PDB entry 1RE3 | X-ray diffraction, 2.45 A resolution | chains C and G of the 4 polymer chains in the assembly

# Chain C
Protein: Fibrinogen gamma chain
Source organism: Homo sapiens
Notes: fragment: Fragment D of fibrinogen gamma chain
UniProtKB: P02679 (FIBG_HUMAN); residues 96-406 here correspond to UniProt positions 122-432 (UniProt number = residue number + 26)
Amino-acid sequence (311 residues; row label = number of the first residue in the row):
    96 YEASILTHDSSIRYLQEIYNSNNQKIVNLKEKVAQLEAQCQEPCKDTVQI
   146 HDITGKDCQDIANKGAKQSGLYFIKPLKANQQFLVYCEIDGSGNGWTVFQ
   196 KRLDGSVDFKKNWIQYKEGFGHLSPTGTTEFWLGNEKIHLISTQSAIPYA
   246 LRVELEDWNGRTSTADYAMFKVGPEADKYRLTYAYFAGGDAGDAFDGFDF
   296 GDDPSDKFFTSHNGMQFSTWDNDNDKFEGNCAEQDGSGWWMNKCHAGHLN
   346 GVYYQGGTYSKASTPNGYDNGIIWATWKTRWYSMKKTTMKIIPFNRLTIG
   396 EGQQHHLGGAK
Not modelled in the structure: 96-105, 394-406
Disulfides: Cys153-Cys182, Cys326-Cys339
Metal / ion sites: Ca2+ site 1: Asp294, Gly296, Asp298, Asp301; Ca2+ site 2: Asp318, Asp320, Phe322, Gly324

# Chain G
Protein: GHRP peptide
Amino-acid sequence (4 residues; each row starts with the number of its first residue):
     1 GHRP

# How chain C and chain G interact
Contacting residue pairs (16):
  Asp298(C) with His2(G), salt bridge
  Asp301(C) with His2(G)
  Phe304(C) with His2(G)
  Thr305(C) with Gly1(G); His2(G)
  Phe322(C) with Arg3(G)
  Gln329(C) with Arg3(G)
  Asp330(C) with Arg3(G), salt bridge
  Lys338(C) with Gly1(G); His2(G), hydrogen bond (backbone-side chain); Arg3(G), hydrogen bond (backbone-backbone)
  Cys339(C) with Gly1(G), hydrogen bond (backbone-backbone); Arg3(G)
  His340(C) with Gly1(G), hydrogen bond (backbone-backbone)
  Tyr363(C) with Arg3(G)
  Asp364(C) with Gly1(G), hydrogen bond (side chain-backbone)
Interface residues without a listed pair, chain C (15 interface residues in all): Phe295, Ser300, Ile368
Interface residues without a listed pair, chain G (4 interface residues in all): Pro4

# In short
Chain C and chain G form an interface of 15 and 4 residues respectively, with 5 hydrogen bonds and 2 salt
bridges. Polar contacts include Asp298(C)-His2(G), Asp330(C)-Arg3(G) and Lys338(C)-His2(G). Asp294(C),
Gly296(C), Asp298(C) and Asp301(C) coordinate Ca2+ site 1.
Chain C is Fibrinogen gamma chain (Homo sapiens) and chain G is GHRP peptide; the structure, Crystal Structure
of Fragment D of BbetaD398A Fibrinogen with the Peptide Ligand Gly-His-Arg-Pro-Amide, was determined by X-ray
diffraction, deposited together with 1RE4.
